5BXL - chains Q and R of the 28 polymer chains in the assembly; structure by X-ray diffraction, 2.80 A resolution.

# Chain Q
Molecule: Proteasome subunit alpha type-4
From: Saccharomyces cerevisiae (strain ATCC 204508 / S288c)
Notes: EC 3.4.25.1
UniProt: P40303 (PSA4_YEAST); residues -1 to 252 here correspond to UniProt positions 1-254 (UniProt number = residue number + 2)
Sequence (254 residues; each row starts with the number of its first residue; numbers below 1 keep their minus sign (Met-1 is residue -1)):
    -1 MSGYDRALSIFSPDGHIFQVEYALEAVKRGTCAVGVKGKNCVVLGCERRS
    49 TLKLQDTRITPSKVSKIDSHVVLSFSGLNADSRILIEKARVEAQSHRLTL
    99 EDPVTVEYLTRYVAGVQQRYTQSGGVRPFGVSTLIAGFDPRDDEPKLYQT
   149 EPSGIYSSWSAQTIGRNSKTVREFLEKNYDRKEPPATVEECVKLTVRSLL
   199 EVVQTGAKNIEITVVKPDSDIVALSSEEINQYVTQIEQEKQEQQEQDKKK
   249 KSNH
Disordered / not traced: -1 to 0, 241-252

# Chain R
Molecule: Proteasome subunit alpha type-5
From: Saccharomyces cerevisiae (strain ATCC 204508 / S288c)
Notes: EC 3.4.25.1
UniProt: P32379 (PSA5_YEAST); residues -7 to 252 here correspond to UniProt positions 1-260 (UniProt number = residue number + 8)
Sequence (260 residues; row label = number of the first residue in the row; numbers below 1 keep their minus sign (Met-7 is residue -7)):
    -7 MFLTRSEYDRGVSTFSPEGRLFQVEYSLEAIKLGSTAIGIATKEGVVLGV
    43 EKRATSPLLESDSIEKIVEIDRHIGCAMSGLTADARSMIEHARTAAVTHN
    93 LYYDEDINVESLTQSVCDLALRFGEGASGEERLMSRPFGVALLIAGHDAD
   143 DGYQLFHAEPSGTFYRYNAKAIGSGSEGAQAELLNEWHSSLTLKEAELLV
   193 LKILKQVMEEKLDENNAQLSCITKQDGFKIYDNEKTAELIKELKEKEAAE
   243 SPEEADVEMS
Disordered / not traced: -7 to 0, 118-124, 243-252

# Chain Q / chain R interface
Pairs across the interface (63; chain Q residue first):
  Asp3(Q) - Glu117(R)
  Arg4(Q) - Glu117(R)
  Ala5(Q) - Val4(R)  hydrophobic
  Ala5(Q) - Glu117(R)  hydrogen bond (backbone-side chain)
  Ala5(Q) - Ser127(R)
  Ser7(Q) - Ser127(R)
  Ser7(Q) - Arg128(R)
  Ile8(Q) - Gln15(R)
  Phe9(Q) - Gln15(R)
  Phe9(Q) - Tyr18(R)  hydrophobic
  Phe9(Q) - Ser19(R)
  Phe9(Q) - Ala22(R)  hydrophobic
  Phe9(Q) - Leu73(R)  hydrophobic
  Phe9(Q) - Arg128(R)
  Phe9(Q) - Pro129(R)
  Phe9(Q) - Gly131(R)
  Ser10(Q) - Tyr18(R)
  Pro11(Q) - Tyr18(R)  hydrophobic
  Pro11(Q) - Glu21(R)
  Gly13(Q) - Tyr18(R)
  Gly13(Q) - Glu21(R)
  Gly13(Q) - Ala22(R)
  His14(Q) - Leu25(R)
  Ile15(Q) - Leu73(R)  hydrophobic
  Ile15(Q) - Arg128(R)
  Lys35(Q) - Glu52(R)  salt bridge
  Gln116(Q) - Ala75(R)
  Gln116(Q) - Asp76(R)
  Gln116(Q) - Arg128(R)
  Thr119(Q) - Arg128(R)  hydrogen bond (backbone-side chain)
  Gln120(Q) - Met126(R)
  Gln120(Q) - Ser127(R)  hydrogen bond (backbone-backbone)
  Gln120(Q) - Arg128(R)
  Gln120(Q) - Pro129(R)
  Gln120(Q) - Phe130(R)
  Ser121(Q) - Ser127(R)
  Gly122(Q) - Ser127(R)
  Ser151(Q) - Ala75(R)
  Gly152(Q) - Ala75(R)
  Ile153(Q) - Thr74(R)
  Ile153(Q) - Ala75(R)  hydrophobic
  Ser155(Q) - Leu51(R)
  Ser155(Q) - Ser55(R)
  Ser156(Q) - Leu51(R)
  Ser156(Q) - Glu52(R)  hydrogen bond
  Ser156(Q) - Ser55(R)  hydrogen bond (backbone-side chain)
  Trp157(Q) - Thr47(R)
  Trp157(Q) - Ser48(R)
  Trp157(Q) - Leu50(R)
  Trp157(Q) - Leu51(R)
  Trp157(Q) - Glu52(R)
  Ser158(Q) - Leu50(R)  hydrogen bond (backbone-backbone)
  Ser158(Q) - Glu52(R)  hydrogen bond
  Ala159(Q) - Leu50(R)
  Leu173(Q) - Leu50(R)  hydrophobic
  Glu174(Q) - Ser48(R)  hydrogen bond
  Glu174(Q) - Pro49(R)
  Glu174(Q) - Leu50(R)
  Tyr177(Q) - Leu50(R)  hydrophobic
  Arg179(Q) - Pro49(R)  hydrogen bond (side chain-backbone)
  Arg179(Q) - Leu50(R)  hydrogen bond (side chain-backbone)
  Arg179(Q) - Leu51(R)  hydrogen bond (side chain-backbone)
  Arg179(Q) - Glu52(R)
Other interface residues (no listed pair), chain Q (31 interface residues in all): Asp12, Arg170
Other interface residues (no listed pair), chain R (26 interface residues in all): Asp1

# Overview
Chain Q and chain R form an interface of 31 and 26 residues respectively, with 11 hydrogen bonds and 1 salt
bridge. Among the polar pairs are Lys35(Q)-Glu52(R), Ala5(Q)-Glu117(R) and Thr119(Q)-Arg128(R).
Chain Q is Proteasome subunit alpha type-4 and chain R is Proteasome subunit alpha type-5, both from
Saccharomyces cerevisiae (strain ATCC 204508 / S288c); the structure, Yeast 20S proteasome beta2-G170A mutant,
was determined by X-ray diffraction (same publication as 5BXN).
